Entry 5ZRF (X-ray diffraction, 2.30 A resolution); this record covers chains A and B of the 6 polymer chains in the assembly.

# Chain A (and B)
Name: DNA topoisomerase 2-beta
From: Homo sapiens
Notes: EC 5.99.1.3; chain B of this document is another copy of the same molecule, construct and numbering; everything in this record applies to it too
Reference sequence: Q02880 (TOP2B_HUMAN); residues 445-1201 here correspond to UniProt positions 450-1206 (UniProt number = residue number + 5)
Amino-acid sequence (803 residues; each row starts with the number of its first residue):
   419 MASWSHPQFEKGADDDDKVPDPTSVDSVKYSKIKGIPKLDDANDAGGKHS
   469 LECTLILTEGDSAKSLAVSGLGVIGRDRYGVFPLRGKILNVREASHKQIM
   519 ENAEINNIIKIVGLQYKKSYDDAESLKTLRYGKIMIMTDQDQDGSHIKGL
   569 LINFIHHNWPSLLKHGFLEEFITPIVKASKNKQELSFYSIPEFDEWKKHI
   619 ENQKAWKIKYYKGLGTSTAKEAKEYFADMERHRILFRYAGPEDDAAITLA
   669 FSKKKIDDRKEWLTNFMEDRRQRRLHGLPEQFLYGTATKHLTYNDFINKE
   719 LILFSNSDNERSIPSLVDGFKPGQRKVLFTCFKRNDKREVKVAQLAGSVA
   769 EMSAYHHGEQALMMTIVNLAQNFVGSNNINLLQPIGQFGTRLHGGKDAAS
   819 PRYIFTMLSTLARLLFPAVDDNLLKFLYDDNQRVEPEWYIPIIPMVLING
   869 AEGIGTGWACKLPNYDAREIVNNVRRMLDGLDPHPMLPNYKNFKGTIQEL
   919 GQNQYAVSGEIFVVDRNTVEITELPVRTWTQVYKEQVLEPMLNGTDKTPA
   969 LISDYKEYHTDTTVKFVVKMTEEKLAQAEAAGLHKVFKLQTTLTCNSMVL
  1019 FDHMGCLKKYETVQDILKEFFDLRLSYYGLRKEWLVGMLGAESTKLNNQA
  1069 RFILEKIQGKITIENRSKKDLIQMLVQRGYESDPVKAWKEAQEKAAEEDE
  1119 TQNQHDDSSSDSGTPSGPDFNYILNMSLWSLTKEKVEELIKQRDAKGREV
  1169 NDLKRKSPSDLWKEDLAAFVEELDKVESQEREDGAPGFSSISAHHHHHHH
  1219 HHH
Unresolved in the structure: 419-451, 592-637, 695-706, 1112-1134, 1202-1221 (chain B: 419-448, 593-636, 696-705, 963-966, 1111-1134, 1202-1221)
Construct notes: expression tag (419-444, 1202-1221)
Curated features (UniProtKB/Swiss-Prot):
  - region: Lys1006 to Ser1015 (Interaction with DNA)
  - motif: Glu1029 to Phe1039 (Nuclear export signal)
  - active site: Tyr821 (O-(5'-phospho-DNA)-tyrosine intermediate)
  - binding site (Mg(2+)): Glu477, Asp557, Asp559
  - site: Lys505 (Interaction with DNA), Asn508 (Interaction with DNA), Arg677 (Interaction with DNA), Lys678 (Interaction with DNA), Lys739 (Interaction with DNA), Tyr773 (Interaction with DNA), Arg820 (Transition state stabilizer), Ile872 (Important for DNA bending), Trp947 (Interaction with DNA)
  - cross-link (Glycyl lysine isopeptide (Lys-Gly)): Lys595 (interchain with G-Cter in SUMO2), Lys600 (interchain with G-Cter in SUMO2), Lys630 (interchain with G-Cter in SUMO2), Lys638 (interchain with G-Cter in SUMO2), Lys641 (interchain with G-Cter in SUMO2), Lys671 (interchain with G-Cter in SUMO2), Lys707 (interchain with G-Cter in SUMO2), Lys1087 (interchain with G-Cter in SUMO2)
Ion coordination: Mg2+ site 1: Asp557, Asp559; Mg2+ site 2 near Asn867 (its only coordinating residue here)
Ligand contacts: Etoposide (EVP; (5S,5aR,8aR,9R)-9-(4-hydroxy-3,5-dimethoxyphenyl)-8-oxo-5,5a,6,8,8a,9-hexahydrofuro[3',4':6,7]naphtho[2,3-d][1,3]dioxol -5-yl 4,6-O-[(1R)-ethylidene]-beta-D-glucopyranoside): Glu477, Gly478, Asp479, Leu502, Arg503, Gly504, Gln778, Met782
What the authors report for this chain:
  - catalytic residues: Tyr821 (citing earlier work)

# How chain A and chain B interact
Pairs across the interface (57):
  Gln762(A) - Gln762(B)  hydrogen bond (side chain-backbone)
  Gln762(A) - Gly765(B)
  Gln762(A) - Ser766(B)
  Gly765(A) - Gln762(B)
  Ser766(A) - Gln762(B)
  Glu777(A) - Lys759(B)  salt bridge
  Phe1070(A) - Leu1146(B)  hydrophobic
  Lys1074(A) - Lys1074(B)
  Lys1074(A) - Glu1082(B)  salt bridge
  Ile1075(A) - Glu1082(B)
  Ile1081(A) - Leu1146(B)
  Ile1081(A) - Leu1149(B)
  Glu1082(A) - Lys1074(B)  salt bridge
  Glu1082(A) - Ile1075(B)
  Glu1082(A) - Glu1082(B)
  Glu1082(A) - Leu1149(B)
  Asn1083(A) - Leu1149(B)  hydrogen bond (backbone-backbone)
  Arg1084(A) - Thr1150(B)
  Arg1084(A) - Lys1151(B)  hydrogen bond (backbone-backbone)
  Ser1085(A) - Lys1151(B)
  Ser1085(A) - Glu1152(B)
  Lys1086(A) - Trp1147(B)
  Lys1086(A) - Glu1152(B)  hydrogen bond (backbone-side chain)
  Leu1089(A) - Thr1150(B)
  Asn1139(A) - Trp1147(B)  hydrogen bond
  Ile1141(A) - Leu1146(B)
  Leu1142(A) - Ser1145(B)
  Leu1142(A) - Leu1146(B)  hydrogen bond (backbone-backbone)
  Leu1142(A) - Trp1147(B)  hydrogen bond (backbone-backbone)
  Asn1143(A) - Ser1145(B)
  Asn1143(A) - Trp1147(B)  hydrogen bond
  Met1144(A) - Ser1145(B)
  Met1144(A) - Leu1146(B)  hydrogen bond (backbone-backbone)
  Ser1145(A) - Leu1142(B)
  Ser1145(A) - Asn1143(B)
  Ser1145(A) - Met1144(B)
  Leu1146(A) - Phe1070(B)  hydrophobic
  Leu1146(A) - Ile1081(B)
  Leu1146(A) - Ile1141(B)
  Leu1146(A) - Leu1142(B)  hydrogen bond (backbone-backbone)
  Leu1146(A) - Met1144(B)  hydrogen bond (backbone-backbone)
  Leu1146(A) - Leu1149(B)  hydrophobic
  Trp1147(A) - Lys1086(B)
  Trp1147(A) - Asn1139(B)  hydrogen bond
  Trp1147(A) - Leu1142(B)  hydrogen bond (backbone-backbone)
  Trp1147(A) - Asn1143(B)  hydrogen bond
  Leu1149(A) - Ile1081(B)
  Leu1149(A) - Glu1082(B)
  Leu1149(A) - Asn1083(B)  hydrogen bond (backbone-backbone)
  Leu1149(A) - Leu1146(B)  hydrophobic
  Thr1150(A) - Arg1084(B)
  Thr1150(A) - Leu1089(B)
  Lys1151(A) - Asn1083(B)
  Lys1151(A) - Arg1084(B)  hydrogen bond (backbone-backbone)
  Lys1151(A) - Ser1085(B)
  Glu1152(A) - Ser1085(B)  hydrogen bond
  Glu1152(A) - Lys1086(B)  hydrogen bond (side chain-backbone)
Also at the interface, not in a pair above, chain A (28 interface residues in all): Ala761, Glu975
Also at the interface, not in a pair above, chain B (29 interface residues in all): Val491, Ala761, Ile1090

# In short
28 residues of chain A and 29 residues of chain B are in contact, with 18 hydrogen bonds and 3 salt bridges.
Among the polar pairs are Glu777(A)-Lys759(B), Lys1074(A)-Glu1082(B) and Gln762(A)-Gln762(B). Chain A binds
Etoposide. From UniProt: active-site residue Tyr821(A) and 3 Mg2+-binding residues on chain A. The paper
reports the catalytic residue Tyr821(A).
Both chains are DNA topoisomerase 2-beta (Homo sapiens). Entry 5ZRF (Crystal structure of human topoisomerase
II beta in complex with 5-iodouridine-containing-DNA and etoposide in space group ...) was determined by X-ray
diffraction together with 5ZEN and 5ZQF from the same study.
